3RG8 - chains C and G of the 8 polymer chains in the assembly; structure by X-ray diffraction, 1.74 A resolution.

# Chain C (and G)
Molecule: Phosphoribosylaminoimidazole carboxylase, PurE protein
Organism: Treponema denticola
Notes: EC 4.1.1.21; chain G of this document is another copy of the same molecule, construct and numbering; everything in this record applies to it too
Reference sequence: Q73PV9 (Q73PV9_TREDE); residues 1-159 here = UniProt positions 1-159
Amino-acid sequence (159 residues; each row starts with the number of its first residue):
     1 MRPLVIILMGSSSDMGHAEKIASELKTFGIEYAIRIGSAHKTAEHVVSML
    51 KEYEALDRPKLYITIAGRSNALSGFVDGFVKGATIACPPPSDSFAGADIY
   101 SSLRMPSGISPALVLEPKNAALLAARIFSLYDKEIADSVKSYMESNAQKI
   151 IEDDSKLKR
Not modelled in the structure: 1 (chain G: fully traced)
Curated features (UniProtKB/Swiss-Prot):
  - binding site (substrate): Ser11, Asp14, Ser38, Lys41, Gly67, Ser69
  - mutagenesis: His40 (H40N: Lack of activity)

# How chain C and chain G interact
Contacting residue pairs (72; chain C residue first):
  Pro3(C) with Tyr131(G)
  Pro59(C) with Tyr131(G)
  Lys60(C) with Leu130(G)
  Leu61(C) with Leu130(G), hydrophobic
  Asp77(C) with Arg126(G), salt bridge
  Val80(C) with Arg126(G), hydrogen bond (backbone-side chain)
  Lys81(C) with Arg126(G), hydrogen bond (backbone-side chain); Val139(G)
  Gly82(C) with Arg126(G), hydrogen bond (backbone-side chain); Ser129(G); Leu130(G)
  Ala83(C) with Leu123(G), hydrophobic; Arg126(G); Ile127(G); Leu130(G)
  Ile99(C) with Leu103(G), hydrophobic
  Tyr100(C) with Tyr100(G), hydrogen bond
  Leu103(C) with Ile99(G), hydrophobic; Leu113(G), hydrophobic; Leu115(G)
  Pro106(C) with Asn119(G), hydrogen bond (backbone-side chain)
  Ser107(C) with Asn119(G)
  Gly108(C) with Asn119(G), hydrogen bond (backbone-side chain); Leu122(G); Met143(G); Asn146(G)
  Ile109(C) with Asn119(G), hydrogen bond (backbone-side chain)
  Ser110(C) with Asn119(G); Leu122(G); Leu123(G); Arg126(G), hydrogen bond
  Pro111(C) with Leu113(G); Val114(G)
  Ala112(C) with Ala112(G), hydrophobic; Leu123(G), hydrophobic
  Leu113(C) with Leu103(G), hydrophobic; Leu113(G), hydrogen bond (backbone-backbone)
  Leu115(C) with Leu103(G), hydrophobic
  Asn119(C) with Pro106(G), hydrogen bond (side chain-backbone); Ser107(G); Gly108(G), hydrogen bond (side chain-backbone); Ile109(G), hydrogen bond (side chain-backbone); Ser110(G)
  Leu122(C) with Gly108(G); Ser110(G)
  Leu123(C) with Ala83(G), hydrophobic; Ser110(G); Ala112(G), hydrophobic
  Arg126(C) with Asp77(G), salt bridge; Val80(G), hydrogen bond (side chain-backbone); Lys81(G), hydrogen bond (side chain-backbone); Gly82(G), hydrogen bond (side chain-backbone); Ala83(G), hydrogen bond (backbone-backbone); Ser110(G), hydrogen bond
  Ile127(C) with Ala83(G), hydrophobic; Ile127(G), hydrophobic
  Phe128(C) with Leu130(G), hydrophobic; Tyr131(G)
  Ser129(C) with Gly82(G)
  Leu130(C) with Pro59(G); Lys60(G); Leu61(G), hydrophobic; Ala83(G); Ile127(G), hydrophobic; Phe128(G), hydrophobic
  Tyr131(C) with Pro59(G); Phe128(G); Tyr131(G), hydrophobic
  Val139(C) with Lys81(G)
  Met143(C) with Asp77(G); Gly108(G)
  Asn146(C) with Gly108(G)
Also at the interface, not in a pair above, chain C (39 interface residues in all): Gly78, Thr84, Arg104, Met105, Val114, Asp132
Also at the interface, not in a pair above, chain G (40 interface residues in all): Pro3, Gly78, Thr84, Arg104, Met105, Pro111, Lys118, Asp132

# In short
39 residues of chain C face 40 of chain G across their interface, with 17 hydrogen bonds and 2 salt bridges.
Polar contacts include Asp77(C)-Arg126(G), Val80(C)-Arg126(G) and Lys81(C)-Arg126(G). From UniProt: 6
substrate-binding residues and one mutagenesis site on chain C.
Both chains are Phosphoribosylaminoimidazole carboxylase, PurE protein (Treponema denticola). Entry 3RG8
(Crystal structure of Treponema denticola PurE) was determined by X-ray diffraction (same publication as
3RGG).
